4V9G - chains BD and BE of the 64 polymer chains in the assembly; structure by X-ray diffraction, 7.78 A resolution (low resolution: residue-level contacts below are approximate; hydrogen-bond / salt-bridge calls are withheld).

# Chain BD
Molecule: Light-harvesting protein B-875 alpha chain
Organism: Rhodobacter sphaeroides
UniProt: P0C0X9 (LHA1_RHOSH); residues 1-58 here = UniProt positions 1-58
Chain sequence (58 residues; each row starts with the number of its first residue):
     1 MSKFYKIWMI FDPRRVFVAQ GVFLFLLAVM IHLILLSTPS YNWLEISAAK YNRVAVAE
Unresolved in the structure: 1-7, 50-58
Residues lining bound ligands:
  - bacteriochlorophyll a (BCL), molecule 1: L24, L27, A28, I31, H32, L35, Y41
  - bacteriochlorophyll a (BCL), molecule 2: H32, L35, L36, W43, L44

# Chain BE
Molecule: Light-harvesting protein B-875 beta chain
Organism: Rhodobacter sphaeroides
UniProt: Q3J1A3 (LHB1_RHOS4); residues 0-48 here correspond to UniProt positions 1-49 (UniProt number = residue number + 1)
Chain sequence (49 residues; numbered 0 to 48; the number before each row is that of its first residue; numbering starts at 0):
     0 MADKSDLGYT GLTDEQAQEL HSVYMSGLWL FSAVAIVAHL AVYIWRPWF
Unresolved in the structure: 0
Residues lining bound ligands:
  - bacteriochlorophyll a (BCL), molecule 1: F30, A34, A37, H38, V41, W44
  - bacteriochlorophyll a (BCL), molecule 2: F30, A34, H38, V41, Y42

# How chain BD and chain BE interact
Pairs across the interface (15):
  W8(BD) - G7(BE)
  W8(BD) - L11(BE)
  W8(BD) - Q15(BE)
  M9(BD) - L6(BE)
  M9(BD) - T9(BE)
  M9(BD) - G10(BE)
  M9(BD) - Q15(BE)
  D12(BD) - L19(BE)
  D12(BD) - V22(BE)
  D12(BD) - Y23(BE)
  P13(BD) - L19(BE)
  R15(BD) - Y23(BE)
  V16(BD) - V22(BE)
  V16(BD) - Y23(BE)
  L24(BD) - F30(BE)
Other interface residues (no listed pair), chain BD (13 interface residues in all): I10, F11, F17, A28, S40, Y41
Other interface residues (no listed pair), chain BE (14 interface residues in all): E18, R45, P46, F48

# Summary
The interface between chain BD and chain BE involves 13 residues on one side and 14 on the other.
Bacteriochlorophyll a is bound between chain BD and chain BE.
Here chain BD is Light-harvesting protein B-875 alpha chain and chain BE is Light-harvesting protein B-875
beta chain, both from Rhodobacter sphaeroides. Entry 4V9G (RC-LH1-PufX dimer complex from Rhodobacter
sphaeroides) was determined by X-ray diffraction.
